PDB entry 6A5C | X-ray diffraction, 1.68 A resolution | chain A

# Chain A
Protein: Receptor-like protein kinase ANXUR2
Organism: Arabidopsis thaliana
Notes: EC 2.7.11.1
UniProtKB: Q3E8W4 (ANX2_ARATH); residues 21-450 here = UniProt positions 21-450
Sequence (430 residues; row label = number of the first residue in the row):
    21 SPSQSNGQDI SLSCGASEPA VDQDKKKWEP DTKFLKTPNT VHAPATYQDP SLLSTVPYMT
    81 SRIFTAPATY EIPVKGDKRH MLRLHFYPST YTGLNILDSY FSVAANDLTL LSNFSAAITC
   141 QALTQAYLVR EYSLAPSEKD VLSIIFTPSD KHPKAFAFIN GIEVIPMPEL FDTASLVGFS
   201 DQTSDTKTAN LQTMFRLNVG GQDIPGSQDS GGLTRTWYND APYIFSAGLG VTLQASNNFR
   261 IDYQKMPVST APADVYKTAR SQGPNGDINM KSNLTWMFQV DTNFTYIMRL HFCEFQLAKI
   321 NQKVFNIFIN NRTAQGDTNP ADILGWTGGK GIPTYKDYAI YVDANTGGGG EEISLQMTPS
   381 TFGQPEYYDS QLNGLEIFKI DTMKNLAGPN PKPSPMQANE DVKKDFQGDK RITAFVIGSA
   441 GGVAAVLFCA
Not modelled in the structure: 21-26, 364-368, 415-450
UniProt features mapped onto this chain:
  - glycosylation (N-linked (GlcNAc...) asparagine): Asn-133, Asn-293, Asn-303, Asn-331

# Overview
Chain A is Receptor-like protein kinase ANXUR2 (Arabidopsis thaliana); the structure, Crystal structure of
plant Receptor-like Kinase ANX2, was determined by X-ray diffraction (same publication as 6A5A, 6A5B, 6A5D and
6A5E).
